8Z9Y - chains E and F of the 6 polymer chains in the assembly; structure by electron microscopy, 2.50 A resolution.

# Chain E
Molecule: Protein TIC 56, chloroplastic
Organism: Arabidopsis thaliana
UniProt: Q7Y1W1 (TIC56_ARATH); residues 1-527 here = UniProt positions 1-527
Amino-acid sequence (527 residues; each row starts with the number of its first residue):
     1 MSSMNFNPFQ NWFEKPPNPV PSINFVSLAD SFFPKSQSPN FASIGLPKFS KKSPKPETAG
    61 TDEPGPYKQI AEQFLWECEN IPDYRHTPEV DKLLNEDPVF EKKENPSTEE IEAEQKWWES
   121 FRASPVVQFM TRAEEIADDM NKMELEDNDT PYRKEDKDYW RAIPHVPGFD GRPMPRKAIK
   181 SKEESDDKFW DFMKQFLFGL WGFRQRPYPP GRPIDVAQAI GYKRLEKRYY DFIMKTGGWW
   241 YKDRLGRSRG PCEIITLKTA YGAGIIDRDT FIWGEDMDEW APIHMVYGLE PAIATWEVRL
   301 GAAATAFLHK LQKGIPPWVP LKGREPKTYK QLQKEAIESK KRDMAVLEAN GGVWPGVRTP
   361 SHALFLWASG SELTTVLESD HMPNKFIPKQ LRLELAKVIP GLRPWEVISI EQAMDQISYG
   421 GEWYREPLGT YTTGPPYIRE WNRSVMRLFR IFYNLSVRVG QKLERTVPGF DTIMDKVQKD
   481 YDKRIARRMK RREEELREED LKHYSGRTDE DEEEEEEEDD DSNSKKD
Disordered / not traced: 1-63, 457-527
Curated features (UniProtKB/Swiss-Prot):
  - modified residue: Asn350 (Deamidated asparagine)

# Chain F
Molecule: Nucleusenvelope protein
Organism: Arabidopsis thaliana
UniProt: Q8VYY8 (Q8VYY8_ARATH); residue numbers follow UniProt; this construct covers 1-274
Amino-acid sequence (274 residues; each row starts with the number of its first residue):
     1 MSFTQANCFR PSYYPARITR PNCISSVPIR SSVRFDHFPR TSFTLRATAA VSTQFSPLLD
    61 HRRRLPTGKS KQSSAVCLFG GKDKPDGSDE ISPWKAIEKA MGKKSVEDML REQIQKKDFY
   121 DTDSGGNMPP RGGGSGGGGG NGEERPEGSG GEDGGLAGIA DETLQVVLAT LGFIFLYTYI
   181 ITGEELVKLA RDYIRFLMGR PKTVRLTRAM DSWNGFLEKM SRQRVYDEYW LEKAIINTPT
   241 WYDSPEKYRR VIKAYVDSNS DEAYVESNSD EVSY
Disordered / not traced: 1-157, 253-274

# Interface between chain E and chain F
Residue-residue contacts (12; chain E residue first):
  Trp405(E) - Tyr242(F)  hydrophobic
  Ile408(E) - Tyr242(F)  hydrophobic
  Ser409(E) - Thr240(F)  hydrogen bond
  Ser409(E) - Tyr242(F)
  Ser409(E) - Asp243(F)  hydrogen bond
  Gln412(E) - Thr240(F)
  Gln412(E) - Trp241(F)  hydrogen bond (side chain-backbone)
  Ala413(E) - Thr240(F)
  Met414(E) - Ile235(F)  hydrophobic
  Gln416(E) - Thr238(F)
  Ile417(E) - Ala234(F)  hydrophobic
  Ile417(E) - Ile235(F)  hydrophobic
Other interface residues (no listed pair), chain E (9 interface residues in all): Ile410
Other interface residues (no listed pair), chain F (8 interface residues in all): Leu231

# In short
The interface between chain E and chain F involves 9 residues on one side and 8 on the other, with 3 hydrogen
bonds. Polar pairs include Ser409(E)-Thr240(F), Ser409(E)-Asp243(F) and Gln412(E)-Trp241(F).
Chain E is Protein TIC 56, chloroplastic and chain F is Nucleusenvelope protein, both from Arabidopsis
thaliana; the structure, Cryo-EM Structure of the Arabidopsis thaliana TIC Complex, was determined by electron
microscopy (same publication as 8XKU and 8XKV).
